8Q2E - chains B and C of the 3 polymer chains in the assembly; structure by X-ray diffraction, 1.68 A resolution.

[Chain B]
Name: Urease subunit beta
Organism: Sporosarcina pasteurii
Notes: EC 3.5.1.5
UniProtKB: P41021 (URE2_SPOPA); residue numbers follow UniProt; this construct covers 5-126
Sequence (122 residues; row label = number of the first residue in the row):
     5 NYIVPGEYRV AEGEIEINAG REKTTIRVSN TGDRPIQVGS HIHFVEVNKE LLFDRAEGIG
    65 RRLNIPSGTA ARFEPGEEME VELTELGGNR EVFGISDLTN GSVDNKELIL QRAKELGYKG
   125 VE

[Chain C]
Name: Urease subunit alpha
Organism: Sporosarcina pasteurii
Notes: EC 3.5.1.5
UniProtKB: P41020 (URE1_SPOPA); numbering as in UniProt; present here: 1-34, 36-570
Sequence (570 residues; each row starts with the number of its first residue):
     1 MKINRQQYAE SYGPTVGDQV RLADTDLWIE VEKDYTTYGD EANFGGGKVL REGMGENGTY
    61 TRTENVLDLL LTNALILDYT GIYKADIGVK DGYIVGIGKG GNPDIMDGVT PNMIVGTATE
   121 VIAAEGKIVT AGGIDTHVHF INPDQVDVAL ANGITTLFGG GTGPAEGSKA TTVTPGPWNI
   181 EKMLKSTEGL PINVGILGKG HGSSIAPIME QIDAGAAGLK IHEDWGATPA SIDRSLTVAD
   241 EADVQVAIHS DTLNEAGFLE DTLRAINGRV IHSFHVEGAG GGHAPDIMAM AGHPNVLPSS
   301 TNPTRPFTVN TIDEHLDMLM VCHHLKQNIP EDVAFADSRI RPETIAAEDI LHDLGIISMM
   361 STDALAMGRA GEMVLRTWQT ADKMKKQRGP LAEEKNGSDN FRAKRYVSKY TINPAIAQGI
   421 AHEVGSIEEG KFADLVLWEP KFFGVKADRV IKGGIIAYAQ IGDPSASIPT PQPVMGRRMY
   481 GTVGDLIHDT NITFMSKSSI QQGVPAKLGL KRRIGTVKNC RNIGKKDMKW NDVTTDIDIN
   541 PETYEVKVDG EVLTCEPVKE LPMAQRYFLF
Differences from the reference sequence: insertion (35)
Modified / non-standard residues: Lys220 (lysine nz-carboxylic acid; KCX)
Covalently attached groups: dimethylcarbamodithioic acid (IS9) linked to Cys322
Ion coordination: Ni2+ site 1: His137, His139, Lys220, Asp363 (together with hydroxide ion); Ni2+ site 2: Lys220, His249, His275 (together with hydroxide ion)
Residues lining bound ligands:
  - dimethylcarbamodithioic acid (IS9): Val321, Ile468, Thr470
  - hydroxide ion (OH): His137, His139, Lys220, His249, His275, Gly280, Asp363
Curated features (UniProtKB/Swiss-Prot):
  - active site: His323 (Proton donor)
  - binding site (Ni(2+)): His137, His139, Lys220, His249, His275, Asp363
  - binding site (substrate): His139, Ala170, His222, His249, Ala366
  - modified residue: Lys220 (N6-carboxylysine)
What the authors report for this chain:
  - Ni2+ coordination: His137, His139, Lys220, His249, His275, Asp363
  - post-translational modification sites: Lys220
  - binding site for dimethylcarbamodithioic acid: Cys322
  - catalytic residues: Cys322 (citing earlier work)

[How chain B and chain C interact]
Contacting residue pairs (99; chain B residue first):
  Ile7(B) with Arg21(C); Asp24(C); Asp26(C)
  Val8(B) with Arg21(C)
  Pro9(B) with Ala23(C); Asp24(C); Lys441(C); Tyr567(C)
  Gly10(B) with Val20(C); Arg21(C); Ala23(C), hydrogen bond (backbone-backbone); Pro440(C); Lys441(C)
  Glu11(B) with Val20(C); Arg21(C), salt bridge; Trp28(C)
  Tyr12(B) with Ala9(C); Pro14(C); Gln19(C); Val20(C), hydrophobic; Gly126(C)
  Arg13(B) with Asp18(C); Gln19(C), hydrogen bond; Trp28(C); Gly397(C)
  Val14(B) with Arg5(C); Gln6(C); Ala9(C), hydrophobic; Asp18(C)
  Ala15(B) with Arg5(C); Gly17(C); Asp18(C), hydrogen bond (backbone-side chain)
  Glu16(B) with Arg5(C), hydrogen bond (backbone-side chain)
  Gly17(B) with Arg5(C)
  Glu18(B) with Lys2(C); Ile3(C); Arg5(C)
  Ile19(B) with Lys2(C); Ile3(C), hydrogen bond (backbone-backbone); Arg5(C); Tyr8(C), hydrophobic; Tyr38(C), hydrophobic
  Glu20(B) with Met1(C); Lys2(C); Tyr38(C)
  Ile21(B) with Met1(C), hydrogen bond (backbone-backbone); Ile3(C), hydrophobic; Tyr38(C); Gly39(C)
  Asn22(B) with Tyr38(C), hydrogen bond (backbone-backbone); Gly39(C)
  Arg25(B) with Asp40(C), salt bridge; Asp107(C), salt bridge
  Gly43(B) with Gly47(C); Arg51(C)
  Ser44(B) with Val49(C)
  His45(B) with Gly39(C), hydrogen bond (side chain-backbone); Asp40(C), salt bridge; Val49(C); Met54(C); Ile105(C)
  Ile46(B) with Met54(C)
  Arg66(B) with Gly39(C); Asp40(C), salt bridge
  Asn68(B) with Met1(C)
  Ile69(B) with Met1(C), hydrophobic
  Pro70(B) with Met1(C); Ile3(C), hydrophobic; Tyr12(C)
  Ser71(B) with Tyr12(C), hydrogen bond (backbone-side chain); Gly39(C); Glu41(C), hydrogen bond (side chain-backbone); Asn43(C), hydrogen bond; Val49(C)
  Gly72(B) with Asn43(C); Lys48(C), hydrogen bond (backbone-side chain); Val49(C)
  Thr73(B) with Gly47(C)
  Leu90(B) with Ile105(C)
  Gly91(B) with Asp104(C); Ile105(C), hydrogen bond (backbone-backbone); Met106(C); Asp107(C)
  Gly92(B) with Pro103(C); Ile105(C); Met106(C), hydrogen bond (backbone-backbone); Asp107(C), hydrogen bond (backbone-side chain)
  Asn93(B) with Pro103(C), hydrogen bond (backbone-backbone); Asp104(C)
  Arg94(B) with Asp104(C), hydrogen bond (backbone-backbone)
  Glu95(B) with Asp104(C), hydrogen bond (backbone-backbone); Ile105(C)
  Phe97(B) with Glu52(C); Gly53(C); Thr59(C); Asp104(C)
  Gly98(B) with Glu52(C)
  Ile99(B) with Glu52(C), hydrogen bond (backbone-side chain); Gly53(C)
Other interface residues (no listed pair), chain B (39 interface residues in all): Tyr6, Val96
Other interface residues (no listed pair), chain C (46 interface residues in all): Asn4, Gly13, Thr15, Thr37, Arg566

[In short]
39 residues of chain B face 46 of chain C across their interface; the contacts include 19 hydrogen bonds and 5
salt bridges. Polar pairs include Glu11(B)-Arg21(C), Arg25(B)-Asp40(C) and Arg25(B)-Asp107(C). Ligands of
chain C: hydroxide ion. From the paper: the catalytic residue Cys322(C); a binding site for
dimethylcarbamodithioic acid at Cys322(C).
Here chain B is Urease subunit beta and chain C is Urease subunit alpha, both from Sporosarcina pasteurii.
Entry 8Q2E (The 1.68-A X-ray crystal structure of Sporosarcina pasteurii urease inhibited by thiram and bound
to dimethylditiocarbamate) was determined by X-ray diffraction.
